PDB entry 9H4S | X-ray diffraction, 2.02 A resolution | chains H and L of the 3 polymer chains in the assembly

[Chain H]
Protein: Heavy chain variable (VH) domain of anti-ZP2 monoclonal antibody IE-3
Source organism: Rattus norvegicus
Notes: antibody fragment or engineered binder
Sequence (123 residues; each row starts with the number of its first residue):
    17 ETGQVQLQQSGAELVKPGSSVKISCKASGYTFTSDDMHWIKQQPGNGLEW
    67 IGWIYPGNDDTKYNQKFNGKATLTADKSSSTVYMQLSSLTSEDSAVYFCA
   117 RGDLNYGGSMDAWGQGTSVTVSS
Not modelled in the structure: 17-19
Disulfides: C41-C115

[Chain L]
Protein: Light chain variable (VL) domain of anti-ZP2 monoclonal antibody IE-3
Source organism: Rattus norvegicus
Notes: antibody fragment or engineered binder
Sequence (117 residues; numbered 18 to 134; the number before each row is that of its first residue):
    18 ETGDTVMTQSPSSLAVSAGETLTINCKSSQNLFSSRNQKNYLAWFQQKPG
    68 QSPTLLIHWASTRQSGVPDRFIGSGSGTDFTLTISSVQAEDLAIYYCQQY
   118 YNSPLTFGSGTKLEIKR
Not modelled in the structure: 134
Disulfides: C43-C114

[Chain H / chain L interface]
Residue-residue contacts - 26 pairs, chain H then chain L:
  H54(H) - L122(L)
  Q58(H) - Q64(L)  hydrogen bond
  Q58(H) - Y113(L)
  G63(H) - Y113(L)
  L64(H) - P70(L)  hydrophobic
  L64(H) - Y113(L)  hydrophobic
  L64(H) - F124(L)
  W66(H) - S120(L)
  W66(H) - P121(L)  hydrophobic
  W66(H) - L122(L)
  K78(H) - S120(L)
  Q81(H) - E18(L)  hydrogen bond
  F114(H) - S69(L)
  Y122(H) - H75(L)
  Y122(H) - W76(L)
  Y122(H) - Y117(L)
  G123(H) - Y117(L)
  S125(H) - Y117(L)
  M126(H) - F62(L)
  M126(H) - L72(L)
  M126(H) - L122(L)  hydrophobic
  D127(H) - L72(L)
  W129(H) - F62(L)
  W129(H) - S69(L)
  W129(H) - P70(L)
  G130(H) - S69(L)
Other interface residues (no listed pair), chain H (18 interface residues in all): I56, E65, N80
Other interface residues (no listed pair), chain L (18 interface residues in all): Y58, Q68, Q81, Q115

[Summary]
The chain H/chain L interface involves 18 residues from each chain, with 2 hydrogen bonds. Among the polar
pairs are Q58(H)-Q64(L) and Q81(H)-E18(L).
Here chain H is Heavy chain variable (VH) domain of anti-ZP2 monoclonal antibody IE-3 and chain L is Light
chain variable (VL) domain of anti-ZP2 monoclonal antibody IE-3, both from Rattus norvegicus. Entry 9H4S
(Structure of fertilization-blocking monoclonal antibody IE-3 VHVL bound to the ZP-N1 domain of mouse ZP2
(crystal ...) was determined by X-ray diffraction, deposited together with 9H4R.
